Entry 6X74 (X-ray diffraction, 1.69 A resolution); this record covers chains P and A of the 3 polymer chains in the assembly.

# Chain P
Molecule: 13-nt DNA strand
Sequence (13 nucleotides; row label = number of the first residue in the row):
     1 GGGGTGTGGT AGC
Ion coordination: Mg2+: DA11 (shared with Asp-548(A), Leu-550(A), Val-553(A) of chain A)

# Chain A
Name: DNA repair protein REV1
Organism: Saccharomyces cerevisiae
Notes: EC 2.7.7.-
Reference sequence: P12689 (REV1_YEAST); residues 305-746 here = UniProt positions 305-746
Sequence (442 residues; row label = number of the first residue in the row):
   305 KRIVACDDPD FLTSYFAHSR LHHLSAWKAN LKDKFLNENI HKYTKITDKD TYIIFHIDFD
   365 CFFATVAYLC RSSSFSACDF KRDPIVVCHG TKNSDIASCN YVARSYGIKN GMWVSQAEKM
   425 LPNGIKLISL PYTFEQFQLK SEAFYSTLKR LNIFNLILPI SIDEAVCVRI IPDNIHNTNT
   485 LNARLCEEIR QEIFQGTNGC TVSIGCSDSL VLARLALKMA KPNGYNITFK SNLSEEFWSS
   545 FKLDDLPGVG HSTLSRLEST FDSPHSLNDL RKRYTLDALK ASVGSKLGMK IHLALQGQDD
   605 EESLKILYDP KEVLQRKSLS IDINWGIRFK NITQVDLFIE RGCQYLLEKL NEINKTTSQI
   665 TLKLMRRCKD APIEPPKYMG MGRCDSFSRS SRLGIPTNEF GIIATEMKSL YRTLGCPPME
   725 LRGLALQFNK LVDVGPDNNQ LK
Not modelled in the structure: 305-306, 746
Curated features (UniProtKB/Swiss-Prot):
  - region (Interaction with target DNA): Tyr-319 to Ser-329, Thr-395 to Asn-397, Gly-554 to Thr-557, Arg-620 to Asn-628
  - binding site (dCTP): Arg-324, Asp-362 to Phe-366, Ser-402 to Arg-408, Asn-414, Asp-467
  - binding site (Mg(2+)): Asp-362, Phe-363, Asp-467, Glu-468
  - site (Interaction with target DNA): Lys-681, Ser-692, Ser-694
  - mutagenesis: Asp-467 to Glu-468 (Loss of dCTP transferase activity)
Ion coordination: Mg2+: Asp-548, Leu-550, Val-553 (shared with DA11(P) of chain P)

# Interface between chain P and chain A
Pairs across the interface (37; chain P residue first):
  DG4(P) with Arg-696(A), salt bridge to the phosphate
  DT5(P) with Gln-663(A), hydrogen bond to the phosphate; Arg-696(A), salt bridge to the phosphate
  DG6(P) with Ser-692(A), sugar contact; Arg-693(A), salt bridge to the phosphate; Ser-694(A), hydrogen bond to the phosphate
  DT7(P) with Phe-691(A), phosphate contact; Ser-692(A), hydrogen bond to the phosphate
  DG8(P) with Ser-690(A), phosphate contact
  DG9(P) with Ser-556(A), hydrogen bond to the phosphate; Thr-557(A), phosphate contact
  DT10(P) with Gly-552(A), sugar contact; Val-553(A), phosphate contact; Gly-554(A), hydrogen bond to the phosphate; His-555(A), salt bridge to the phosphate; Ser-556(A), hydrogen bond to the phosphate; Thr-557(A), hydrogen bond to the phosphate
  DA11(P) with Leu-550(A), phosphate contact; Pro-551(A), phosphate contact; Gly-552(A), hydrogen bond to the phosphate; Val-553(A), phosphate contact; Gly-554(A), phosphate contact
  DG12(P) with Ser-329(A), hydrogen bond to the base; Ser-465(A), phosphate contact; Asp-467(A), phosphate contact; Glu-468(A), sugar contact; Arg-518(A), salt bridge to the phosphate
  DC13(P) with Arg-324(A), hydrogen bond to the base; Leu-325(A), base contact; Leu-328(A), sugar contact; Asp-362(A), phosphate contact; Phe-366(A), phosphate contact; Phe-367(A), hydrogen bond to the phosphate; Ala-401(A), sugar contact; Ser-402(A), hydrogen bond to the phosphate; Asn-414(A), sugar contact; Asp-467(A), phosphate contact
Also at the interface, not in a pair above, chain A (31 interface residues in all): Phe-363, Cys-365

# In short
10 residues of chain P and 31 residues of chain A are in contact; the contacts include 12 hydrogen bonds and 5
salt bridges. Polar pairs include DG12(P)/Ser-329(A), DC13(P)/Arg-324(A) and DT5(P)/Gln-663(A).
Here chain P is a 13-nt DNA strand and chain A is DNA repair protein REV1 (Saccharomyces cerevisiae). Entry
6X74 (Rev1 Mg2+-facilitated Product Complex with no monophosphates) was determined by X-ray diffraction,
deposited together with 6X6Z, 6X70, 6X71, 6X72, 6X73, 6X75, 6X76 and 6X77.
